5JFG - chains A and B; structure by X-ray diffraction, 1.77 A resolution.

== Chain A ==
Name: DNA repair and recombination protein RadA
From: Pyrococcus furiosus
Reference sequence: O74036 (RADA_PYRFU); numbering as in UniProt; present here: 108-285, 298-349
Sequence (231 residues; numbered 107 to 349; 12 numbers in that range are skipped by the numbering (no residue carries them; nothing is unmodelled there); the number before each row is that of its first residue):
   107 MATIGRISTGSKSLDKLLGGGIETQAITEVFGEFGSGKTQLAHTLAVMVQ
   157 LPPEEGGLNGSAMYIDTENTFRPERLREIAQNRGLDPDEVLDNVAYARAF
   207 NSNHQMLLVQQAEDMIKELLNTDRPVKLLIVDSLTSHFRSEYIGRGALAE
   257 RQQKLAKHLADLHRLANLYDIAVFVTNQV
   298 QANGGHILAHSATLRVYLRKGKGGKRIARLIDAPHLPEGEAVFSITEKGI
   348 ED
Disordered / not traced: 107, 298-303
Differences from the reference sequence: initiating methionine (107); engineered mutation Ala-168 (Val in O74036), Met-169 (Ile in O74036), Tyr-170 (Trp in O74036), Leu-182 (Ile in O74036), Asp-198 (Lys in O74036), Asn-199 (His in O74036), Val-200 (Ile in O74036), Ala-201 (Tyr in O74036), Tyr-202 (Val in O74036), Met-221 (Lys in O74036), Asn-300 (Ile in O74036)
Swiss-Prot annotation at these positions:
  - binding site (ATP): Gly-138 to Thr-145

== Chain B ==
Name: Peptide fhta
Sequence (6 residues; row label = number of the first residue in the row):
     1 XFHTAX
Modified residues: ACY (acetic acid) at position 1; NH2 (amino group) at position 6

== How chain A and chain B interact ==
Residue-residue contacts - 19 pairs, chain A then chain B:
  Met-169(A) / Phe-2(B)  hydrophobic
  Ile-171(A) / Phe-2(B)  hydrophobic
  Phe-177(A) / Ala-5(B)  hydrophobic
  Leu-197(A) / Thr-4(B)
  Leu-197(A) / Ala-5(B)  hydrogen bond (backbone-backbone)
  Asp-198(A) / Thr-4(B)
  Val-200(A) / His-3(B)
  Val-200(A) / Thr-4(B)
  Val-200(A) / Ala-5(B)  hydrogen bond (backbone-backbone)
  Ala-201(A) / Phe-2(B)
  Ala-201(A) / His-3(B)
  Tyr-202(A) / Phe-2(B)
  Tyr-202(A) / His-3(B)  hydrogen bond (backbone-backbone)
  Ala-203(A) / ACY_1(B)
  Ala-203(A) / Phe-2(B)  hydrophobic
  Leu-214(A) / Phe-2(B)
  Gln-217(A) / ACY_1(B)
  Ala-218(A) / Phe-2(B)
  Met-221(A) / Phe-2(B)  hydrophobic
Also at the interface, not in a pair above, chain A (14 interface residues in all): Tyr-170
Also at the interface, not in a pair above, chain B (6 interface residues in all): NH2_6

== Summary ==
Chain A and chain B form an interface of 14 and 6 residues respectively; the contacts include 3 hydrogen
bonds. The backbones hydrogen-bond at Leu-197(A)/Ala-5(B), Val-200(A)/Ala-5(B) and Tyr-202(A)/His-3(B).
Curated annotation (UniProt) lists 8 ATP-binding residues on chain A.
Chain A is DNA repair and recombination protein RadA (Pyrococcus furiosus) and chain B is Peptide fhta; the
structure, Structure of humanised RadA-mutant humRadA22F in complex with peptide FHTA, was determined by X-ray
diffraction.
